PDB entry 8ZL9 | electron microscopy, 4.36 A resolution (low resolution: residue-level contacts below are approximate; hydrogen-bond / salt-bridge calls are withheld) | chains D and E of the 5 polymer chains in the assembly

[Chain D (and E)]
Molecule: B646L
From: African swine fever virus
Notes: chain E of this document is another copy of the same molecule, construct and numbering; everything in this record applies to it too
Reference sequence: Q5IZK2 (Q5IZK2_ASF); numbering as in UniProt (aligned over 1-646)
Chain sequence (693 residues; each row starts with the number of its first residue; numbers below 1 keep their minus sign (Met-46 is residue -46)):
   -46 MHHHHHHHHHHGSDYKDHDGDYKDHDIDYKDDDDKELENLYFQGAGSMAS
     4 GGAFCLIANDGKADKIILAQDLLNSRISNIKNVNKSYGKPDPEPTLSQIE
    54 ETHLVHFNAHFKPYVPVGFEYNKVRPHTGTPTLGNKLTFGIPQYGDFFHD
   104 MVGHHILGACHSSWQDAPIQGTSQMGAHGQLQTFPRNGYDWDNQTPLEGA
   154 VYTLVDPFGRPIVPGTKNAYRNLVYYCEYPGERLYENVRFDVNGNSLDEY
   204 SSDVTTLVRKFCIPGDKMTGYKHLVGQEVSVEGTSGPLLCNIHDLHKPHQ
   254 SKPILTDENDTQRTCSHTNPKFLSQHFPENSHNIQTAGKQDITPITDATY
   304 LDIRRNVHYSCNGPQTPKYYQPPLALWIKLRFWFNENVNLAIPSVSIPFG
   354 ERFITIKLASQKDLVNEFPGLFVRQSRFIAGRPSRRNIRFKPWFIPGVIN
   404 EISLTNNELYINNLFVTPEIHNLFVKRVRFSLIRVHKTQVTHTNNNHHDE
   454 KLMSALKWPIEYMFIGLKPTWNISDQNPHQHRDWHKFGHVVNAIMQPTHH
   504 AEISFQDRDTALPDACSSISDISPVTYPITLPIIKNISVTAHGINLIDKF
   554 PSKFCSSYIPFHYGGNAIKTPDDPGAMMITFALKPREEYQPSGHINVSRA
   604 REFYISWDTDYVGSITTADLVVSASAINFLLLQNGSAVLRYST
Not modelled in the structure: -46 to 107, 184-228, 249-302, 329-363, 405-479, 483-494, 531-646 (chain E: -46 to 106, 190-228, 249-302, 329-360, 408-469, 538-646)
Sequence notes: expression tag (-46 to 0)

[How chain D and chain E interact]
Pairs across the interface - 63 pairs, chain D then chain E:
  Val234(D) - Pro531(E)
  Glu235(D) - Pro531(E)
  Gly236(D) - Tyr530(E)
  Thr237(D) - Val528(E)
  Thr237(D) - Thr529(E)
  Ser238(D) - Ser526(E)
  Ser238(D) - Val528(E)
  Gly239(D) - Ser526(E)
  Pro240(D) - Pro160(E)
  Pro240(D) - Phe161(E)
  Pro240(D) - Phe371(E)
  Pro240(D) - Ile525(E)
  Leu241(D) - Phe161(E)
  Leu241(D) - Ile525(E)
  Leu242(D) - Phe161(E)
  Asp305(D) - Asn315(E)
  Ile306(D) - Phe161(E)
  Ile306(D) - Asn315(E)
  Ile306(D) - Pro320(E)
  Ile306(D) - Lys321(E)
  Arg307(D) - Cys314(E)
  Arg308(D) - Glu231(E)
  Arg308(D) - Tyr312(E)
  Arg308(D) - Ser313(E)
  Arg308(D) - Cys314(E)
  Arg308(D) - Gln318(E)
  Arg308(D) - Thr319(E)
  Arg308(D) - Pro320(E)
  Asn309(D) - Tyr312(E)
  Val310(D) - Tyr312(E)
  His311(D) - Tyr530(E)
  Tyr312(D) - Tyr312(E)
  Tyr312(D) - Tyr530(E)
  Ser313(D) - Tyr530(E)
  Ser379(D) - Pro516(E)
  Phe381(D) - Ser507(E)
  Phe381(D) - Phe508(E)
  Ser387(D) - Ser507(E)
  Arg389(D) - Glu505(E)
  Arg389(D) - Ile506(E)
  Arg389(D) - Ser507(E)
  Arg389(D) - Gln509(E)
  Arg389(D) - Pro516(E)
  Ile391(D) - Glu505(E)
  Asn480(D) - Leu248(E)
  Asn495(D) - Ile245(E)
  Asn495(D) - His246(E)
  Ala496(D) - Asn244(E)
  Ala496(D) - Arg307(E)
  Ile497(D) - Asn244(E)
  Ile497(D) - His246(E)
  Met498(D) - Leu241(E)
  Met498(D) - Leu242(E)
  Met498(D) - Cys243(E)
  His502(D) - His502(E)
  His502(D) - His503(E)
  Ala504(D) - Ile506(E)
  Ser520(D) - Glu505(E)
  Ser520(D) - Ile506(E)
  Ile522(D) - Ala504(E)
  Ile522(D) - Glu505(E)
  Tyr530(D) - Arg307(E)
  Tyr530(D) - Asn309(E)
Other interface residues (no listed pair), chain D (34 interface residues in all): Pro481
Other interface residues (no listed pair), chain E (42 interface residues in all): Leu176, Asp247, Tyr322, Met498, Ala518, Pro527

[In short]
34 residues of chain D face 42 of chain E across their interface.
Both chains are B646L (African swine fever virus). Entry 8ZL9 (ASFV p72 in complex with Fab G6) was determined
by electron microscopy, deposited together with 8Y3O, 8Y3P, 8Y3Q and 8Y3R.
